PDB entry 6YM5 | X-ray diffraction, 2.50 A resolution | chains A and B

Chain A (and B):
Molecule: Phosphatidylinositol 5-phosphate 4-kinase type-2 alpha
Source organism: Homo sapiens
Notes: EC 2.7.1.149; chain B of this document is another copy of the same molecule, construct and numbering; everything in this record applies to it too
UniProtKB: P48426 (PI42A_HUMAN); residues 35-405 here = UniProt positions 35-405
Sequence (394 residues; row label = number of the first residue in the row):
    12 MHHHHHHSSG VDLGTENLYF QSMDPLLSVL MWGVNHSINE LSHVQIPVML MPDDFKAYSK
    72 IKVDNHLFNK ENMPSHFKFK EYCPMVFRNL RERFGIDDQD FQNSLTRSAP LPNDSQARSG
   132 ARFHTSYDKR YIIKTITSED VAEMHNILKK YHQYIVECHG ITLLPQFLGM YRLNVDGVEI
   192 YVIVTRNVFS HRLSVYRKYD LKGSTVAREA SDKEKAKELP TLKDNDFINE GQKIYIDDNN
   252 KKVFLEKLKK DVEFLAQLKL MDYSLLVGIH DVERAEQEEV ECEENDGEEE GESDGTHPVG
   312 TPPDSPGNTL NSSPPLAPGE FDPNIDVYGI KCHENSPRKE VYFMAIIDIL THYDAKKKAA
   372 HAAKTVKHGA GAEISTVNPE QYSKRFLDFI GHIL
Unresolved in the structure: 12-27, 125-132, 216-218, 294-325, 365-387 (chain B: 12-28, 125-133, 287-327, 367-387)
Construct notes: initiating methionine (12); expression tag (13-34)
Modified residues: Asp-359 (aspartyl phosphate; PHD)
Residues lining bound ligands: OZ5 ((2R)-2-[[3-cyano-2-[4-(2-fluoranyl-3-methyl-phenyl)phenyl]-1,7-naphthyridin-4-yl]amino]butanoic acid): Phe-134, Ile-143, Lys-145, Ile-147, Asp-151, Met-155, Phe-178, Ile-194, Thr-196, Arg-197, Asn-198, Val-199, Phe-200, Lys-209, Asp-211, Thr-232, Leu-277, Ile-358, Asp-359, Leu-361
UniProt features mapped onto this chain:
  - region: Val-59 to Asp-65 (Required for interaction with PIP5K1A)
  - modified residue (N6-acetyllysine): Lys-89, Lys-145

Chain A / chain B interface:
Contacting residue pairs (60):
  Leu-29(A) / His-54(B)  hydrogen bond (backbone-side chain)
  Tyr-30(A) / His-54(B)
  Tyr-30(A) / Gln-56(B)
  Phe-31(A) / His-54(B)
  Trp-43(A) / Glu-51(B)  hydrogen bond
  Trp-43(A) / Ile-72(B)  hydrophobic
  Asn-46(A) / His-54(B)
  His-47(A) / Trp-43(B)
  Glu-51(A) / Trp-43(B)  hydrogen bond
  Leu-52(A) / Phe-79(B)  hydrophobic
  His-54(A) / Leu-29(B)  hydrogen bond (side chain-backbone)
  His-54(A) / Tyr-30(B)
  His-54(A) / Phe-31(B)
  His-54(A) / Asn-46(B)
  Val-55(A) / Tyr-30(B)
  Val-55(A) / Asn-80(B)
  Gln-56(A) / Tyr-30(B)
  Gln-56(A) / Asn-83(B)  hydrogen bond
  Asp-64(A) / Leu-78(B)
  Lys-67(A) / His-77(B)
  Lys-67(A) / Leu-78(B)
  Ala-68(A) / His-77(B)
  Ala-68(A) / Leu-78(B)
  Tyr-69(A) / Asn-76(B)
  Tyr-69(A) / His-77(B)  hydrogen bond (backbone-backbone)
  Tyr-69(A) / Phe-79(B)
  Ser-70(A) / Asp-75(B)
  Ser-70(A) / Asn-76(B)
  Ser-70(A) / Phe-79(B)
  Lys-71(A) / Lys-73(B)
  Lys-71(A) / Val-74(B)
  Lys-71(A) / Asp-75(B)  hydrogen bond (backbone-backbone)
  Ile-72(A) / Ile-72(B)  hydrophobic
  Ile-72(A) / Lys-73(B)
  Ile-72(A) / Val-74(B)  hydrophobic
  Lys-73(A) / Lys-71(B)
  Lys-73(A) / Ile-72(B)
  Lys-73(A) / Lys-73(B)  hydrogen bond (backbone-backbone)
  Val-74(A) / Lys-71(B)
  Val-74(A) / Ile-72(B)  hydrophobic
  Asp-75(A) / Tyr-69(B)
  Asp-75(A) / Ser-70(B)
  Asp-75(A) / Lys-71(B)  hydrogen bond (backbone-backbone)
  Asn-76(A) / Tyr-69(B)
  Asn-76(A) / Ser-70(B)
  His-77(A) / Lys-67(B)
  His-77(A) / Ala-68(B)
  His-77(A) / Tyr-69(B)  hydrogen bond (backbone-backbone)
  Leu-78(A) / Asp-64(B)
  Leu-78(A) / Ala-68(B)
  Phe-79(A) / Leu-52(B)  hydrophobic
  Phe-79(A) / Tyr-69(B)
  Phe-79(A) / Ser-70(B)
  Phe-79(A) / Pro-95(B)  hydrophobic
  Phe-79(A) / Met-96(B)  hydrophobic
  Asn-80(A) / Val-55(B)
  Asn-83(A) / His-54(B)
  Asn-83(A) / Gln-56(B)  hydrogen bond
  Pro-95(A) / Phe-79(B)  hydrophobic
  Met-96(A) / Phe-79(B)  hydrophobic
Interface residues without a listed pair, chain A (32 interface residues in all): Asn-50, Asp-65, Glu-82
Interface residues without a listed pair, chain B (31 interface residues in all): His-47, Asn-50, Asp-65

Overview:
The interface between chain A and chain B involves 32 residues on one side and 31 on the other, with 11
hydrogen bonds. Polar contacts include Leu-29(A)/His-54(B), Trp-43(A)/Glu-51(B) and Gln-56(A)/Asn-83(B). Chain
A binds compound OZ5.
Both chains are Phosphatidylinositol 5-phosphate 4-kinase type-2 alpha (Homo sapiens). Entry 6YM5 (Crystal
structure of BAY-091 with PIP4K2A) was determined by X-ray diffraction together with 6YM3 and 6YM4 from the
same study.
